Entry 5KMG (electron microscopy, 3.50 A resolution); this record covers chains A and P of the 3 polymer chains in the assembly.

Chain A:
Protein: Tubulin alpha-1B chain
Organism: Sus scrofa
UniProt: Q2XVP4 (TBA1B_PIG); residues 1-441 here = UniProt positions 1-441
Chain sequence (441 residues; each row starts with the number of its first residue):
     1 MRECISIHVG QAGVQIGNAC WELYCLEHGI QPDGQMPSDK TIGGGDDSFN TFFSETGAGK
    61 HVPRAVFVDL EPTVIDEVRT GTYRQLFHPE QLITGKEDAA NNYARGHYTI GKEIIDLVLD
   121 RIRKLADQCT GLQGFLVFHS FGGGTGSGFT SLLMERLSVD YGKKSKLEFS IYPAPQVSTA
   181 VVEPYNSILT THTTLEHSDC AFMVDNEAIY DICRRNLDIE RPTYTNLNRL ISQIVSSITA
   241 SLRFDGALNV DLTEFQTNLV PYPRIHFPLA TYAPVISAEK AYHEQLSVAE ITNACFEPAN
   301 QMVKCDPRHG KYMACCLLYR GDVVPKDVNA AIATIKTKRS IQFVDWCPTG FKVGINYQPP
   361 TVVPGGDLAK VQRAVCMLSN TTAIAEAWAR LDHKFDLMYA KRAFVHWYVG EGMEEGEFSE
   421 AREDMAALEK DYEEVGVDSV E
Not modelled in the structure: 38-46, 340
Small-molecule neighbours: GTP (guanosine-5'-triphosphate): Gly-10, Gln-11, Ala-12, Gln-15, Ile-16, Asp-98, Ala-99, Ala-100, Asn-101, Ser-140, Phe-141, Gly-143, Gly-144, Thr-145, Gly-146, Ile-171, Thr-179, Asn-206, Tyr-224, Asn-228, Ile-231
Swiss-Prot annotation at these positions:
  - motif: Met-1 to Cys-4 (MREC motif)
  - active site: Glu-254
  - binding site (GTP): Gly-10, Gln-11, Ala-12, Gln-15, Glu-71, Ala-99, Ser-140, Gly-143, Gly-144, Thr-145, Gly-146, Thr-179, Glu-183, Asn-206, Tyr-224, Asn-228, Leu-252
  - binding site (Mg(2+)): Glu-71
  - modified residue: Lys-40 (N6,N6,N6-trimethyllysine), Ser-48 (Phosphoserine), Ser-232 (Phosphoserine), Tyr-282 (3'-nitrotyrosine), Arg-339 (Omega-N-methylarginine), Ser-439 (Phosphoserine)
  - cross-link (Glycyl lysine isopeptide (Lys-Gly)): Lys-326 (interchain with G-Cter in ubiquitin), Lys-370 (interchain with G-Cter in ubiquitin)
From the paper describing this entry:
  - specificity-determining residues: Val-409, Gly-416

Chain P:
Protein: Protein regulator of cytokinesis 1
Organism: Homo sapiens
UniProt: O43663 (PRC1_HUMAN); residues 341-464 here = UniProt positions 341-464
Chain sequence (128 residues; numbered 337 to 464; the number before each row is that of its first residue):
   337 GAAALKNYYE VHKELFEGVQ KWEETWRLFL EFERKASDPN RFTNRGGNLL KEEKQRAKLQ
   397 KMLPKLEEEL KARIELWEQE HSKAFMVNGQ KFMEYVAEQW EMHRLEKERA KQERQLKNKK
   457 QTETEMLY
Construct notes: expression tag (337-340)
Swiss-Prot annotation at these positions:
  - site (Tubulin binding): Arg-377, Lys-387
From the paper describing this entry:
  - contacts within the chain: Arg-377/Glu-388 (hydrogen bond)
  - conformationally variable residues (order/disorder transition): Asp-374 to Asn-384

How chain A and chain P interact:
Contacting residue pairs - 19 pairs, chain A then chain P:
  Lys-112(A) with Glu-461(P)
  Arg-156(A) with Glu-461(P); Met-462(P)
  Val-159(A) with Met-462(P), hydrophobic
  Ala-400(A) with Glu-389(P)
  Arg-402(A) with Glu-389(P), salt bridge; Arg-392(P)
  Val-405(A) with Phe-378(P), hydrophobic
  His-406(A) with Phe-378(P)
  Val-409(A) with Phe-378(P), hydrophobic
  Glu-414(A) with Arg-450(P), salt bridge
  Glu-415(A) with Ala-372(P); Arg-377(P), salt bridge
  Gly-416(A) with Arg-450(P)
  Glu-417(A) with Arg-450(P)
  Glu-420(A) with Lys-447(P); Arg-450(P), salt bridge; Gln-451(P), hydrogen bond
  Glu-423(A) with Lys-447(P), salt bridge
Other interface residues (no listed pair), chain A (16 interface residues in all): Glu-155, Lys-401
Other interface residues (no listed pair), chain P (13 interface residues in all): Pro-375, Leu-385, Thr-458
From the paper, about this interface:
  - residue pairs: Val-405(A)/Phe-378(P) (hydrophobic contact), Val-409(A)/Phe-378(P) (hydrophobic contact), Glu-414(A)/Arg-450(P), Glu-415(A)/Arg-377(P) (salt bridge), Gly-416(A)/Arg-450(P), Glu-420(A)/Arg-450(P)
  - interface residues, chain A: His-406(A)
  - interface residues, chain P: His-439(P)

Summary:
16 residues of chain A and 13 residues of chain P are in contact; the contacts include 1 hydrogen bond and 5
salt bridges. Polar contacts include Arg-402(A)/Glu-389(P), Glu-414(A)/Arg-450(P) and Glu-415(A)/Arg-377(P).
The paper describes hydrophobic contacts between Val-405(A) and Phe-378(P) and Val-409(A) and Phe-378(P);
contacts between Glu-414(A) and Arg-450(P), Gly-416(A) and Arg-450(P) and Glu-420(A) and Arg-450(P); a salt
bridge between Glu-415(A) and Arg-377(P). The paper reports interface residues His-406(A) and His-439(P);
specificity determinants Val-409(A) and Gly-416(A).
Chain A is Tubulin alpha-1B chain (Sus scrofa) and chain P is Protein regulator of cytokinesis 1 (Homo
sapiens); the structure, Near-atomic cryo-EM structure of PRC1 bound to the microtubule, was determined by
electron microscopy.
